Entry 6R0W (electron microscopy, 3.60 A resolution); this record covers chains C and E of the 26 polymer chains in the assembly.

== Chain C ==
Name: V-type ATP synthase alpha chain
From: Thermus thermophilus (strain HB8 / ATCC 27634 / DSM 579)
Notes: EC 7.1.2.2
Reference sequence: Q56403 (VATA_THET8); residue numbers follow UniProt; this construct covers 1-578
Sequence (578 residues; numbered 1 to 578; the number before each row is that of its first residue):
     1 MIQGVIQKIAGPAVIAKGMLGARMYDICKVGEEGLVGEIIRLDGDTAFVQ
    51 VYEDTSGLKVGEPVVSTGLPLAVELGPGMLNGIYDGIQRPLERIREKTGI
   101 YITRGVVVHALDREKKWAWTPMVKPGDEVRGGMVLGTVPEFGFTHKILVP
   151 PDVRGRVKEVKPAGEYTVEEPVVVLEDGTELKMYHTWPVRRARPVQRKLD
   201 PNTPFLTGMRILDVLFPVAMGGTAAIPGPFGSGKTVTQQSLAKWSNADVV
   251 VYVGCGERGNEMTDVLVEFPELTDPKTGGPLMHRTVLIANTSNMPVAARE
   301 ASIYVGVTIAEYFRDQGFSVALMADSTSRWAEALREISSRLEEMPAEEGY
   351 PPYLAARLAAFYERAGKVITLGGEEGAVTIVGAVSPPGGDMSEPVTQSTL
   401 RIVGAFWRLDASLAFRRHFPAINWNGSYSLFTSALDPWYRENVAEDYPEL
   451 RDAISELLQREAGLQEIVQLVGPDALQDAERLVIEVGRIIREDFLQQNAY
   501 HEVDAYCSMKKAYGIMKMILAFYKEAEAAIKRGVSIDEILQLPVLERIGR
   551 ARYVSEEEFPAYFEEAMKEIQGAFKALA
Disordered / not traced: 578
Ion coordination: Mg2+: Thr235, Glu257
Residues lining bound ligands:
  - ADP (adenosine-5'-diphosphate), molecule 1: Lys8, Ala10, Ala13, Ile15, Arg41, Phe48, Ser339, Arg340, Leu341, Glu342
  - ADP, molecule 2: Met209, Pro229, Phe230, Gly231, Ser232, Gly233, Lys234, Thr235, Val236, Arg258, Glu261, Phe419, Pro420, Gln497, Asn498, Ala499, Tyr500

== Chain E ==
Name: V-type ATP synthase beta chain
From: Thermus thermophilus (strain HB8 / ATCC 27634 / DSM 579)
Reference sequence: Q56404 (VATB_THET8); residues 1-478 here = UniProt positions 1-478
Sequence (478 residues; numbered 1 to 478; the number before each row is that of its first residue):
     1 MDLLKKEYTGITYISGPLLFVENAKDLAYGAIVDIKDGTGRVRGGQVIEV
    51 SEEYAVIQVFEETTGLDLATTSVSLVEDVARLGVSKEMLGRRFNGIGKPI
   101 DGLPPITPEKRLPITGLPLNPVARRKPEQFIQTGISTIDVMNTLVRGQKL
   151 PIFSGSGLPANEIAAQIARQATVRPDLSGEGEKEEPFAVVFAAMGITQRE
   201 LSYFIQEFERTGALSRSVLFLNKADDPTIERILTPRMALTVAEYLAFEHD
   251 YHVLVILTDMTNYCEALREIGAAREEIPGRRGYPGYMYTDLATIYERAGV
   301 VEGKKGSVTQIPILSMPDDDRTHPIPDLTGYITEGQIQLSRELHRKGIYP
   351 PIDPLPSLSRLMNNGVGKGKTREDHKQVSDQLYSAYANGVDIRKLVAIIG
   401 EDALTENDRRYLQFADAFERFFINQGQQNRSIEESLQIAWALLSMLPQGE
   451 LKRISKDHIGKYYGQKLEEIWGAPQALD
Disordered / not traced: 1-2, 465-478
Residues lining bound ligands:
  - ADP (adenosine-5'-diphosphate), molecule 1: Leu18, Phe20, Glu49, Ala273, Arg274, Glu275, Glu276
  - ADP, molecule 2: Leu358, Arg360, Asn363

== How chain C and chain E interact ==
Residue-residue contacts - 115 pairs, chain C then chain E:
  Gln7(C) with Ser51(E); Glu52(E), hydrogen bond (backbone-backbone)
  Lys8(C) with Glu49(E); Val50(E); Ser51(E); Tyr54(E), hydrogen bond
  Ile9(C) with Tyr29(E), hydrophobic; Glu49(E); Val50(E), hydrogen bond (backbone-backbone)
  Ala10(C) with Glu49(E)
  Gly11(C) with Tyr29(E), hydrogen bond (backbone-side chain)
  Lys17(C) with Glu52(E), salt bridge
  Thr55(C) with Tyr29(E)
  Ser56(C) with Tyr29(E)
  Gly57(C) with Ala28(E); Tyr29(E), hydrogen bond (backbone-backbone)
  Leu58(C) with Ala28(E); Tyr29(E), hydrogen bond (backbone-backbone)
  Lys59(C) with Ala28(E)
  Val60(C) with Lys25(E); Val50(E), hydrophobic; Ser51(E)
  Leu91(C) with Asn120(E), hydrogen bond (backbone-side chain)
  Arg95(C) with Asn120(E); Val122(E); Ala123(E)
  Ile100(C) with Leu119(E); Asn120(E), hydrogen bond (backbone-backbone); Ala123(E), hydrophobic
  Tyr101(C) with Leu117(E); Pro118(E); Phe247(E)
  Ile102(C) with Leu117(E); Pro118(E), hydrogen bond (backbone-backbone)
  Thr103(C) with Leu117(E)
  Gly228(C) with Tyr331(E)
  Pro229(C) with Tyr331(E)
  Phe230(C) with Arg321(E); Pro326(E); Asp327(E); Gly330(E); Tyr331(E), hydrophobic
  Gly231(C) with Arg360(E)
  Gly256(C) with Tyr288(E), hydrogen bond (backbone-side chain)
  Arg258(C) with Glu296(E); Gly330(E); Tyr331(E), hydrogen bond (side chain-backbone); Ile332(E), hydrogen bond (side chain-backbone); Thr333(E), hydrogen bond (side chain-backbone); Arg360(E)
  Gly259(C) with Glu296(E)
  Asn260(C) with Arg124(E); Pro127(E); Lys149(E); Glu334(E), hydrogen bond
  Glu261(C) with Arg360(E)
  Thr263(C) with Pro121(E), hydrogen bond (side chain-backbone); Arg124(E)
  Asp264(C) with Lys126(E)
  Leu266(C) with Pro121(E)
  Glu268(C) with Lys126(E), salt bridge
  Thr291(C) with Pro121(E)
  Ser292(C) with Tyr288(E); Ala292(E)
  Asn293(C) with Ala292(E); Thr293(E); Glu296(E), hydrogen bond (side chain-backbone)
  Met294(C) with Pro118(E), hydrophobic
  Val296(C) with Thr289(E)
  Arg299(C) with Tyr288(E)
  Arg329(C) with Tyr288(E), hydrogen bond; Tyr331(E)
  Glu332(C) with Gly285(E); Tyr288(E)
  Arg335(C) with Gly279(E); Gly285(E)
  Glu336(C) with Gly285(E); Tyr286(E); Thr289(E), hydrogen bond
  Ser338(C) with Ile277(E)
  Ser339(C) with Glu276(E); Ile277(E)
  Glu348(C) with Pro278(E); Arg280(E), salt bridge
  Gly349(C) with Ile277(E)
  Ser385(C) with Tyr331(E)
  Pro386(C) with Tyr331(E), hydrogen bond (backbone-side chain)
  Pro387(C) with Arg280(E), hydrogen bond (backbone-side chain); Asp327(E)
  Gly388(C) with Arg280(E); Thr322(E); Asp327(E)
  Glu393(C) with Arg280(E), salt bridge
  Phe415(C) with Arg321(E); Leu355(E); Pro356(E), hydrophobic
  Arg416(C) with Ala387(E); Asp391(E), salt bridge
  Arg417(C) with Pro354(E); Leu355(E); Ser357(E), hydrogen bond (side chain-backbone); Leu358(E); Tyr383(E), hydrogen bond; Arg453(E), hydrogen bond (backbone-side chain)
  Val471(C) with Ile398(E); Ile399(E)
  Asp474(C) with Ile399(E)
  Arg488(C) with Lys452(E)
  Glu492(C) with Lys452(E), salt bridge
  Gln496(C) with Arg453(E)
  Tyr500(C) with Asn363(E), hydrogen bond
  Glu546(C) with Lys456(E), salt bridge
  Arg550(C) with Lys452(E); Ile454(E); Lys456(E)
Interface residues without a listed pair, chain C (68 interface residues in all): Ile83, Glu92, Glu257, Arg340, Pro345, Gly389, Gly472
Interface residues without a listed pair, chain E (73 interface residues in all): Asp26, Ile48, Asp78, Val79, Arg125, Asn142, Gly147, Phe153, Glu243, Arg274, Val301, Glu302, Gln336, Asn364, Lys376, Leu395

== Summary ==
Chain C and chain E form an interface of 68 and 73 residues respectively, with 24 hydrogen bonds and 7 salt
bridges. Polar contacts include Lys17(C)-Glu52(E), Glu268(C)-Lys126(E) and Glu348(C)-Arg280(E). ADP is bound
between chain C and chain E. Thr235(C) and Glu257(C) form the Mg2+ site.
Chain C is V-type ATP synthase alpha chain and chain E is V-type ATP synthase beta chain, both from Thermus
thermophilus (strain HB8 / ATCC 27634 / DSM 579); the structure, Thermus thermophilus V/A-type
ATPase/synthase, rotational state 2, was determined by electron microscopy (same publication as 6QUM, 6R0Y,
6R0Z and 6R10).
